Entry 1P5Q (X-ray diffraction, 2.80 A resolution); this record covers chains A and B of the 3 polymer chains in the assembly.

== Chain A (and B) ==
Name: FK506-binding protein 4
Organism: Homo sapiens
Notes: EC 5.2.1.8; fragment: fkbp52 c-terminal domain; chain B of this document is another copy of the same molecule, construct and numbering; everything in this record applies to it too
UniProt: Q02790 (FKBP4_HUMAN); residues 146-459 here correspond to UniProt positions 145-458 (UniProt number = residue number - 1)
Chain sequence (336 residues; each row starts with the number of its first residue):
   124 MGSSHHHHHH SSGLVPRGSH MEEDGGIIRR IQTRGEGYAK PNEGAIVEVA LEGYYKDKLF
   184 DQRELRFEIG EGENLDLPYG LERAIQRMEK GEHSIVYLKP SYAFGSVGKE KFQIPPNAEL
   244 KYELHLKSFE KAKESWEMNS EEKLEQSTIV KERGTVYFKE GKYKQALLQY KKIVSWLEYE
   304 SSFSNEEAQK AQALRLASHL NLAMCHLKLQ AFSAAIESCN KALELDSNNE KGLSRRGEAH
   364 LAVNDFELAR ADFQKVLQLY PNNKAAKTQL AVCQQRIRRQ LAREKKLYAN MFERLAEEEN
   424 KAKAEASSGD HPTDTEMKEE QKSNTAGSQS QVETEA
Unresolved in the structure: 124-144, 428-459
Sequence notes: expression tag (124-145); modified residue (211, 261); conflict Ser-357 (Phe356 in Q02790)
Modified positions: Mse-211 (selenomethionine; parent Met); Mse-261 (selenomethionine; parent Met)
Reported in the primary citation:
  - conformationally variable residues (helix shift): Ile-400
  - specificity-determining residues: Gln-333, Phe-335, Ala-365 (proposed by the authors, not directly observed)

== How chain A and chain B interact ==
Pairs across the interface - 24 pairs, chain A then chain B:
  Val-230(A) with Pro-239(B)
  Glu-233(A) with Tyr-178(B); Lys-179(B), salt bridge; Pro-238(B)
  Leu-332(A) with Lys-222(B), hydrogen bond (backbone-side chain)
  Gln-333(A) with Asp-147(B); Ile-151(B); Lys-222(B)
  Ala-334(A) with Asp-147(B)
  Phe-335(A) with Asp-147(B), hydrogen bond (backbone-side chain); Gly-148(B)
  Ser-336(A) with Asp-147(B), hydrogen bond (backbone-side chain)
  Val-366(A) with Glu-145(B)
  Asn-367(A) with Arg-210(B)
  Arg-402(A) with Tyr-161(B)
  Arg-406(A) with Lys-163(B)
  Leu-410(A) with Trp-259(B), hydrophobic
  Met-414(A) with Trp-259(B), hydrophobic
  Arg-417(A) with Trp-259(B), hydrogen bond (side chain-backbone); Mse-261(B), hydrogen bond (side chain-backbone); Asn-262(B)
  Glu-420(A) with Asn-262(B)
  Glu-421(A) with Glu-303(B); Ser-305(B)
Also at the interface, not in a pair above, chain A (19 interface residues in all): Lys-234, Pro-239, Asn-413
Also at the interface, not in a pair above, chain B (19 interface residues in all): Asn-240, Glu-260

== Overview ==
Chain A and chain B each contribute 19 residues to their interface, with 5 hydrogen bonds and 1 salt bridge.
Polar contacts include Glu-233(A)/Lys-179(B), Leu-332(A)/Lys-222(B) and Phe-335(A)/Asp-147(B). The paper
reports specificity determinants Gln-333(A), Phe-335(A) and Ala-365(A); conformational variability at
Ile-400(A).
Chain A and chain B are both FK506-binding protein 4 (Homo sapiens); the structure, Crystal Structure of
FKBP52 C-terminal Domain, was determined by X-ray diffraction, deposited together with 1Q1C and 1QZ2.
